Entry 7TNS (electron microscopy, 6.70 A resolution (low resolution: residue-level contacts below are approximate; hydrogen-bond / salt-bridge calls are withheld)); this record covers chains 4 and B2 of the 101 polymer chains in the assembly.

# Chain 4
Name: Microtubule associated protein SPM1
Source organism: Toxoplasma gondii
Reference sequence: S8F1Y1 (S8F1Y1_TOXGM); residue numbers follow UniProt; this construct covers 1-351
Sequence (351 residues; each row starts with the number of its first residue):
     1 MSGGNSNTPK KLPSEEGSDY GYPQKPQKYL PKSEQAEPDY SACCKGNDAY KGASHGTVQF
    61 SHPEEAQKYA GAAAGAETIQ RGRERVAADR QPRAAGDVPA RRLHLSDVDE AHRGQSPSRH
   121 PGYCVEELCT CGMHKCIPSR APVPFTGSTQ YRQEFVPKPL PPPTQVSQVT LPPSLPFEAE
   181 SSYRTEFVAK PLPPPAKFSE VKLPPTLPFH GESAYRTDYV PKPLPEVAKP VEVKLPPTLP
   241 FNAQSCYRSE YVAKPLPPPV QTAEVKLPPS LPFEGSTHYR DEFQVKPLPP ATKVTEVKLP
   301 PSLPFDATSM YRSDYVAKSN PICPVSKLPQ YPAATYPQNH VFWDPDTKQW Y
Disordered / not traced: 1-236, 259-351
Differences from the reference sequence: conflict Ala263 (Val in S8F1Y1)

# Chain B2
Name: Tubulin alpha chain
Source organism: Toxoplasma gondii
Reference sequence: P10873 (TBA_TOXGO); residue numbers follow UniProt; this construct covers 1-453
Sequence (453 residues; each row starts with the number of its first residue):
     1 MREVISIHVG QAGIQIGNAC WELFCLEHGI QPDGQMPSDK TIGGGDDAFN TFFSETGAGK
    61 HVPRCVFLDL EPTVVDEVRT GTYRHLFHPE QLISGKEDAA NNFARGHYTI GKEIVDLSLD
   121 RIRKLADNCT GLQGFLMFNA VGGGTGSGLG CLLLERLSVD YGKKSKLNFC SWPSPQVSTA
   181 VVEPYNSVLS THSLLEHTDV AVMLDNEAIY DICRRNLDIE RPTYTNLNRL IAQVISSLTA
   241 SLRFDGALNV DVTEFQTNLV PYPRIHFMLS SYAPIISAEK AYHEQLSVAE ITNSAFEPAS
   301 MMAKCDPRHG KYMACCLMYR GDVVPKDVNA AVATIKTKRT IQFVDWCPTG FKCGINYQPP
   361 TVVPGGDLAK VMRAVCMISN STAIAEVFSR MDHKFDLMYA KRAFVHWYVG EGMEEGEFSE
   421 AREDLAALEK DYEEVGIETA EGEGEEEGYG DEY
Disordered / not traced: 38-46, 438-453
Curated features (UniProtKB/Swiss-Prot):
  - active site: Glu254
  - binding site (GTP): Gln11, Glu71, Gly144, Thr145, Thr179, Asn206, Asn228
  - binding site (Mg(2+)): Glu71
  - site: Tyr453 (Involved in polymerization)
  - modified residue: Lys40 (N6-acetyllysine)

# Chain 4 / chain B2 interface
Contacting residue pairs (17; chain 4 residue first):
  Tyr247(4) - Glu77(B2)
  Tyr247(4) - Val78(B2)
  Tyr247(4) - Gly81(B2)
  Tyr247(4) - Thr82(B2)
  Tyr247(4) - Tyr83(B2)
  Arg248(4) - Thr80(B2)
  Arg248(4) - Gly81(B2)
  Glu250(4) - Arg229(B2)
  Tyr251(4) - Thr82(B2)
  Tyr251(4) - Thr225(B2)
  Val252(4) - Thr82(B2)
  Ala253(4) - Pro32(B2)
  Ala253(4) - Thr82(B2)
  Leu256(4) - Gly29(B2)
  Leu256(4) - Ile30(B2)
  Leu256(4) - Gln31(B2)
  Pro257(4) - Leu26(B2)
Other interface residues (no listed pair), chain 4 (10 interface residues in all): Ser245, Lys254
Other interface residues (no listed pair), chain B2 (17 interface residues in all): Asn18, Glu22, Pro364, Gly365

# Summary
10 residues of chain 4 face 17 of chain B2 across their interface. From UniProt: active-site residue
Glu254(B2), 7 GTP-binding residues and Mg2+-binding residue Glu71(B2) on chain B2.
Here chain 4 is Microtubule associated protein SPM1 and chain B2 is Tubulin alpha chain, both from Toxoplasma
gondii. Entry 7TNS (Subpellicular microtubule from detergent-extract Toxoplasma gondii cells) was determined
by electron microscopy, deposited together with 7TNQ and 7TNT.
